Entry 5CI1 (X-ray diffraction, 1.95 A resolution); this record covers chain A.

# Chain A
Molecule: Ribonucleoside-diphosphate reductase 1, beta subunit, ferritin-like protein
Organism: Escherichia coli 1303
Notes: EC 1.17.4.1
UniProt: A0A0E1LZC3 (A0A0E1LZC3_ECOLX); residues 1-375 here correspond to UniProt positions 2-376 (UniProt number = residue number + 1)
Sequence (375 residues; each row starts with the number of its first residue):
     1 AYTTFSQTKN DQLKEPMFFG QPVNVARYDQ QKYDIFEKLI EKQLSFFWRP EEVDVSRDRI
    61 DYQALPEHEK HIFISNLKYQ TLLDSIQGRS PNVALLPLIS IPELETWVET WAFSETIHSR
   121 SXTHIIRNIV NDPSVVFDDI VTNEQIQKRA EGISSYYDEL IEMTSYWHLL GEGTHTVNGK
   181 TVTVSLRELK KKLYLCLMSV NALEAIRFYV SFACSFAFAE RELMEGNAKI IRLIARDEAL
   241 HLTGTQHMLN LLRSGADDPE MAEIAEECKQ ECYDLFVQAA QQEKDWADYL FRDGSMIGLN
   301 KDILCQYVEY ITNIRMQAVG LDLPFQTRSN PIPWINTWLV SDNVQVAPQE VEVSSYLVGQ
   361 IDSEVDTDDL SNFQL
Disordered / not traced: 350-375
Modified positions: FY2 (2,3-difluoro-L-tyrosine) at position 122
Construct notes: engineered mutation FY2_122 (Tyr123 in A0A0E1LZC3)
Bound ions: mu-oxo-diiron Fe: Asp84, Glu115, His118, Glu204, Glu238, His241
Ligand contacts: mu-oxo-diiron (FEO): Asp84, Trp111, Glu115, His118, FY2_122, Glu204, Phe208, Ile234, Glu238, His241
From the paper describing this entry:
  - mu-oxo-diiron coordination: Asp84
  - conformationally variable residues (order/disorder transition): Ser341 to Gln349

# Overview
Chain A binds mu-oxo-diiron. Asp84, Glu115, His118, Glu204, Glu238 and His241 form the mu-oxo-diiron Fe site.
From the paper: mu-oxo-diiron coordination by Asp84; conformational variability at Ser341.
Chain A is Ribonucleoside-diphosphate reductase 1, beta subunit, ferritin-like protein (Escherichia coli
1303); the structure, Ribonucleotide reductase Y122 2,3-F2Y variant, was determined by X-ray diffraction,
deposited together with 5CI3, 5CI0, 5CI2 and 5CI4.
